Entry 1TNL (X-ray diffraction, 1.90 A resolution); this record covers chain A.

[Chain A]
Name: Trypsin
From: Bos taurus
Notes: EC 3.4.21.4
Reference sequence: P00760 (TRY1_BOVIN); the construct lacks a stretch of the UniProt sequence and is renumbered around it, so the offset changes along the chain: 10-34 = UniProt 15-39; 37-67 = UniProt 40-70; 69-125 = UniProt 71-127; 127-130 = UniProt 128-131; 5 more segments
Chain sequence (229 residues; numbered 10 to 245 plus 3 insertion-coded residues; 10 numbers in that range are skipped by the numbering (no residue carries them; nothing is unmodelled there); the number before each row is that of its first residue):
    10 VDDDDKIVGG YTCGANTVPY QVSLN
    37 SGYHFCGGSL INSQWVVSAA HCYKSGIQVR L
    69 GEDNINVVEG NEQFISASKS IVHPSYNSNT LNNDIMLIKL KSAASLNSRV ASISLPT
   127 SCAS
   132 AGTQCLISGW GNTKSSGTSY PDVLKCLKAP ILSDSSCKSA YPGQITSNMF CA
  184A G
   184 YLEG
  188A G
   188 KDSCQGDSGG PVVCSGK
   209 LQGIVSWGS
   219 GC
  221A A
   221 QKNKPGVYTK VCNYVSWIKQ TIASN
Unresolved in the structure: 10-15
Cystine bridges: Cys22-Cys157, Cys42-Cys58, Cys128-Cys232, Cys136-Cys201, Cys168-Cys182, Cys191-Cys220
Metal / ion sites: Ca2+: Glu70, Asn72, Val75, Glu80
Ligand contacts: trans-2-phenylcyclopropylamine (TPA): Asp189, Ser190, Cys191, Gln192, Ser195, Val213, Ser214, Trp215, Gly216, Ser217, Gly219, Cys220, Lys224, Pro225, Gly226, Tyr228

[Summary]
Ligands of chain A: trans-2-phenylcyclopropylamine. The Ca2+ site is built by Glu70, Asn72, Val75 and Glu80.
Chain A is Trypsin (Bos taurus); the structure, Prediction of novel serine protease inhibitors, was determined
by X-ray diffraction (same publication as 1TNG, 1TNH, 1TNI, 1TNJ and 1TNK).
